PDB entry 2WTN | X-ray diffraction, 2.10 A resolution | chains A and B

# Chain A (and B)
Name: EST1E
Organism: Clostridium proteoclasticum
Notes: chain B of this document is another copy of the same molecule, construct and numbering; everything in this record applies to it too
Amino-acid sequence (251 residues; row label = number of the first residue in the row; numbers below 1 keep their minus sign (Ser-2 is residue -2)):
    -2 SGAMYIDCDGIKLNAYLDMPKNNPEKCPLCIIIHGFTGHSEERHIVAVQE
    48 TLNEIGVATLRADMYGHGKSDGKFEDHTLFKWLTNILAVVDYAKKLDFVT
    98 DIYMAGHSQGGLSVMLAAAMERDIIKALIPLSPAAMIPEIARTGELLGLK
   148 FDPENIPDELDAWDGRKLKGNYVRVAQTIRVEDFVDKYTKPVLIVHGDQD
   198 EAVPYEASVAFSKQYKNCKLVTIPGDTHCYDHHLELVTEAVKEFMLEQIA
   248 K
Not modelled in the structure: -2 to -1 (chain B: -2)
Small-molecule neighbours: ferulic acid (FER; 3-(4-hydroxy-3-methoxyphenyl)-2-propenoic acid): Gly32, Phe33, Thr34, Ser105, Gln106, Ala131, Leu144, Trp160, Val200, His225

# Interface between chain A and chain B
Contacting residue pairs - 45 pairs, chain A then chain B:
  Asp6(A) - Ile8(B)
  Asp6(A) - Tyr62(B)  hydrogen bond
  Asp6(A) - Lys78(B)  salt bridge
  Ile8(A) - Asp6(B)
  Tyr62(A) - Asp6(B)  hydrogen bond
  Phe77(A) - Phe77(B)  hydrophobic
  Phe77(A) - Leu80(B)  hydrophobic
  Lys78(A) - Asp6(B)  salt bridge
  Lys78(A) - Thr81(B)
  Leu80(A) - Phe77(B)  hydrophobic
  Thr81(A) - Lys78(B)
  Leu84(A) - Asn168(B)
  Leu84(A) - Val172(B)  hydrophobic
  Asp88(A) - Asn168(B)  hydrogen bond
  Lys91(A) - Asp155(B)  salt bridge
  Met117(A) - Arg171(B)  hydrogen bond (backbone-side chain)
  Met117(A) - Val172(B)  hydrophobic
  Met117(A) - Thr175(B)
  Glu118(A) - Arg171(B)  salt bridge
  Arg119(A) - Pro150(B)  hydrogen bond (side chain-backbone)
  Arg119(A) - Glu151(B)  salt bridge
  Arg119(A) - Gln174(B)  hydrogen bond
  Asp120(A) - Glu151(B)
  Asp120(A) - Asn152(B)
  Asp120(A) - Arg171(B)  salt bridge
  Pro150(A) - Arg119(B)  hydrogen bond (backbone-side chain)
  Glu151(A) - Arg119(B)  salt bridge
  Glu151(A) - Asp120(B)
  Glu151(A) - Lys184(B)  salt bridge
  Asn152(A) - Asp120(B)
  Asp155(A) - Lys91(B)  salt bridge
  Asn168(A) - Leu84(B)
  Asn168(A) - Asp88(B)  hydrogen bond
  Arg171(A) - Met117(B)  hydrogen bond (side chain-backbone)
  Arg171(A) - Glu118(B)  salt bridge
  Arg171(A) - Asp120(B)  salt bridge
  Val172(A) - Met117(B)  hydrophobic
  Gln174(A) - Arg119(B)  hydrogen bond
  Thr175(A) - Met117(B)
  Thr175(A) - Phe181(B)
  Arg177(A) - Arg177(B)
  Arg177(A) - Asp180(B)  salt bridge
  Asp180(A) - Arg177(B)  salt bridge
  Phe181(A) - Thr175(B)
  Lys184(A) - Glu151(B)  salt bridge
Also at the interface, not in a pair above, chain A (29 interface residues in all): Ile121, Ile153
Also at the interface, not in a pair above, chain B (29 interface residues in all): Ile121, Ile153

# Summary
The chain A/chain B interface involves 29 residues from each chain; the contacts include 10 hydrogen bonds and
14 salt bridges. Polar pairs include Asp6(A)-Lys78(B), Lys91(A)-Asp155(B) and Glu118(A)-Arg171(B). Ligands of
chain A: ferulic acid.
Both chains are EST1E (Clostridium proteoclasticum). Entry 2WTN (Ferulic Acid bound to Est1E from Butyrivibrio
proteoclasticus) was determined by X-ray diffraction together with 2WTM from the same study.
